PDB entry 3QVV | X-ray diffraction, 2.35 A resolution | chain A

[Chain A]
Name: Sulfotransferase 1A1
Source organism: Homo sapiens
Notes: EC 2.8.2.1; fragment: sult1a1
UniProt: P50225 (ST1A1_HUMAN); residue numbers follow UniProt; this construct covers 1-295
Chain sequence (295 residues; numbered 1 to 295; the number before each row is that of its first residue):
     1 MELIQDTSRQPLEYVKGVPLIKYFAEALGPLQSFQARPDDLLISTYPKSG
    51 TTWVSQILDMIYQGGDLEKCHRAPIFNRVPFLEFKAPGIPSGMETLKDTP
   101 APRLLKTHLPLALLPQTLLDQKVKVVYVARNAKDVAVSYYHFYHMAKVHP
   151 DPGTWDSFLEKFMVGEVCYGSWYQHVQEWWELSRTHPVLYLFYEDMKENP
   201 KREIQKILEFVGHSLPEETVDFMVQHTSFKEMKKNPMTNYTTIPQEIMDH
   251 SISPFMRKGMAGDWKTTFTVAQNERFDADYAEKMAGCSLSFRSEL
Not modelled in the structure: 1-7
Differences from the reference sequence: engineered mutation Gln-10 (Pro in P50225), Asn-77 (Met in P50225), Asp-151 (Glu in P50225), Cys-168 (Ser in P50225), Ile-243 (Val in P50225), Ile-247 (Phe in P50225); variant His-213 (Arg in P50225), Met-223 (Val in P50225)
Curated features (UniProtKB/Swiss-Prot):
  - active site: His-108 (Proton acceptor)
  - binding site (3'-phosphoadenylyl sulfate): Lys-48 to Trp-53, Arg-130, Ser-138, Tyr-193, Thr-227 to Met-232, Phe-255 to Gly-259
  - binding site (substrate): Lys-106 to His-108
  - modified residue: Ser-138 (Phosphoserine)
  - natural variant: Asp-151 (E151D: this construct carries the variant), His-213 (R213H: In allele SULT1A1*2; this construct carries the variant), Met-223 (V223M: this construct carries the variant)
  - mutagenesis: Cys-70 (C70S: Increased sensitivity of enzyme activity to heat inactivation), Asp-249 (D249G: Increased activity towards p-nitrophenol)
Small-molecule neighbours:
  - 7-hydroxy-2-oxo-2H-chromene-3-carbonitrile (3QV): Phe-24, Thr-51, Phe-81, Phe-84, Lys-106, His-108, Phe-142, Val-148, His-149, Ile-243, Ile-247, Met-248
  - adenosine-3'-5'-diphosphate (A3P): Thr-45, Pro-47, Lys-48, Ser-49, Gly-50, Thr-51, Thr-52, Trp-53, Arg-130, Ser-138, Tyr-193, Lys-197, Thr-227, Ser-228, Phe-229, Met-232, Phe-255, Met-256, Arg-257, Lys-258, Gly-259
Reported in the primary citation:
  - mutagenesis - P10Q/M77N/E151D/S168C/V243I/F247I: increased catalytic activity on 7-hydroxy-2-oxo-2H-chromene-3-carbonitrile

[In short]
Ligands of chain A: adenosine-3'-5'-diphosphate and 7-hydroxy-2-oxo-2H-chromene-3-carbonitrile. Curated
annotation (UniProt) lists active-site residue His-108, 20 residues binding 3'-phosphoadenylyl sulfate, 3
substrate-binding residues and 2 mutagenesis sites. From the paper: P10Q/M77N/E151D/S168C/V243I/F247I increase
catalytic activity on 7-hydroxy-2-oxo-2H-chromene-3-carbonitrile.
Chain A is Sulfotransferase 1A1 (Homo sapiens); the structure, Crystal structure of Ancestral variant b9 of
SULT 1A1 in complex with PAP and 3-CyC, was determined by X-ray diffraction, deposited together with 3QVU.
